1HFW - chains A and B of the 4 polymer chains in the assembly; structure by X-ray diffraction, 1.80 A resolution.

== Chain A (and B) ==
Name: L-asparaginase
From: Erwinia chrysanthemi
Notes: EC 3.5.1.1; chain B of this document is another copy of the same molecule, construct and numbering; everything in this record applies to it too
UniProtKB: P06608 (ASPG_ERWCH); residues 1-327 here correspond to UniProt positions 22-348 (UniProt number = residue number + 21)
Amino-acid sequence (327 residues; row label = number of the first residue in the row):
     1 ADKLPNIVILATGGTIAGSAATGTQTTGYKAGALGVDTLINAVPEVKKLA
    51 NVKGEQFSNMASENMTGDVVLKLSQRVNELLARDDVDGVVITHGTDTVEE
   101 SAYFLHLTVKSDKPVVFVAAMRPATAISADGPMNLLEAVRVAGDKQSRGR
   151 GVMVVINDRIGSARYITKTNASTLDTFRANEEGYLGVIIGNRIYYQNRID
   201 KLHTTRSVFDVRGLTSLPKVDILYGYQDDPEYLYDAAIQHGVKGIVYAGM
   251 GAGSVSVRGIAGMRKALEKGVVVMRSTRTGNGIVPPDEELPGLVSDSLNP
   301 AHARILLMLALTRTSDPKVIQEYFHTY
Disordered / not traced: 1-2, 18-35 (chain B: 1-3, 18-32)
Sequence notes: variant Ile156 (Leu177 in P06608), Arg178 (Lys199 in P06608), Leu267 (Met288 in P06608), Met274 (Ile295 in P06608)
Residues lining bound ligands: glutamic acid (GLU): Gly14, Thr15, Ile16, Ala61, Ser62, Glu63, Gly94, Thr95, Asp96, Ala120

== How chain A and chain B interact ==
Pairs across the interface (32; chain A residue first):
  Glu45(A) - Ile127(B)
  Arg122(A) - Met133(B)
  Arg122(A) - Asp158(B)  salt bridge
  Ile127(A) - Glu45(B)
  Ile127(A) - Pro132(B)  hydrophobic
  Ile127(A) - Met133(B)
  Ile127(A) - Leu136(B)  hydrophobic
  Ser128(A) - Ala129(B)  hydrogen bond (side chain-backbone)
  Ser128(A) - Asp130(B)
  Ser128(A) - Pro132(B)
  Ser128(A) - Met133(B)  hydrogen bond (side chain-backbone)
  Ala129(A) - Ser128(B)  hydrogen bond (backbone-side chain)
  Asp130(A) - Ser128(B)
  Pro132(A) - Ile127(B)  hydrophobic
  Pro132(A) - Ser128(B)
  Met133(A) - Arg122(B)
  Met133(A) - Ile127(B)
  Met133(A) - Ser128(B)  hydrogen bond (backbone-side chain)
  Leu136(A) - Ile127(B)  hydrophobic
  Asn157(A) - Leu174(B)
  Asn157(A) - Asp175(B)  hydrogen bond
  Asp158(A) - Arg122(B)  salt bridge
  Arg159(A) - Thr173(B)
  Arg159(A) - Asp175(B)  salt bridge
  Ser172(A) - Ile189(B)
  Thr173(A) - Arg159(B)
  Leu174(A) - Asn157(B)
  Asp175(A) - Asn157(B)  hydrogen bond
  Asp175(A) - Arg159(B)  salt bridge
  Asp175(A) - Asp175(B)
  Arg178(A) - Arg178(B)
  Ile189(A) - Ser172(B)
Interface residues without a listed pair, chain A (19 interface residues in all): Gly131

== In short ==
19 residues of chain A and 18 residues of chain B are in contact, with 6 hydrogen bonds and 4 salt bridges.
Polar pairs include Arg122(A)-Asp158(B), Arg159(A)-Asp175(B) and Ser128(A)-Ala129(B). Chain A binds glutamic
acid.
Chain A and chain B are both L-asparaginase (Erwinia chrysanthemi); the structure, X-ray structure of the
complex between Erwinia chrysanthemi L-asparaginase and L-Glutamate, was determined by X-ray diffraction,
deposited together with 1HG0 and 1HG1.
